Entry 9EV2 (electron microscopy, 3.80 A resolution); this record covers chains T1 and Tw of the 108 polymer chains in the assembly.

== Chain T1 (and Tw) ==
Protein: Tail tube protein
Organism: Klebsiella phage KP1
Notes: chain Tw of this document is another copy of the same molecule, construct and numbering; everything in this record applies to it too
UniProtKB: A0A2K9V5T6 (A0A2K9V5T6_9CAUD); numbering as in UniProt (aligned over 1-163)
Sequence (163 residues; each row starts with the number of its first residue):
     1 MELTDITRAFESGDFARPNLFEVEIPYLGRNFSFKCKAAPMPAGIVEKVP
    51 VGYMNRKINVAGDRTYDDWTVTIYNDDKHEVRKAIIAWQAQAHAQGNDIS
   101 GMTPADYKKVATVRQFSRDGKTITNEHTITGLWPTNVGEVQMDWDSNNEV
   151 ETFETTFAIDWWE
Not modelled in the structure: 1

== Interface between chain T1 and chain Tw ==
Pairs across the interface (7; chain T1 residue first):
  Tyr-53(T1) / Ile-99(Tw)  hydrophobic
  Asn-55(T1) / His-93(Tw)  hydrogen bond
  Asn-55(T1) / Ile-99(Tw)
  Arg-56(T1) / His-93(Tw)
  Arg-56(T1) / Ala-94(Tw)  hydrogen bond (side chain-backbone)
  Arg-56(T1) / Gly-96(Tw)  hydrogen bond (side chain-backbone)
  Arg-56(T1) / Asp-98(Tw)  hydrogen bond (side chain-backbone)
Also at the interface, not in a pair above, chain T1 (4 interface residues in all): Met-54

== In short ==
The interface between chain T1 and chain Tw involves 4 residues on one side and 5 on the other; the contacts
include 4 hydrogen bonds. Polar pairs include Asn-55(T1)/His-93(Tw), Arg-56(T1)/Ala-94(Tw) and
Arg-56(T1)/Gly-96(Tw).
Both chains are Tail tube protein (Klebsiella phage KP1). Entry 9EV2 (Tail tube and extended tail sheath tube
of Klebsiella phage KP1 variant vB_Kpn_Lilla1) was determined by electron microscopy.
